PDB entry 1XVE | X-ray diffraction, 2.40 A resolution | chains C and E of the 6 polymer chains in the assembly

Chain C:
Molecule: Methane monooxygenase component A beta chain
Organism: Methylococcus capsulatus
Notes: EC 1.14.13.25; fragment: beta subunit
UniProt: P18798 (MEMB_METCA); residues 1-389 here = UniProt positions 1-389
Sequence (389 residues; each row starts with the number of its first residue):
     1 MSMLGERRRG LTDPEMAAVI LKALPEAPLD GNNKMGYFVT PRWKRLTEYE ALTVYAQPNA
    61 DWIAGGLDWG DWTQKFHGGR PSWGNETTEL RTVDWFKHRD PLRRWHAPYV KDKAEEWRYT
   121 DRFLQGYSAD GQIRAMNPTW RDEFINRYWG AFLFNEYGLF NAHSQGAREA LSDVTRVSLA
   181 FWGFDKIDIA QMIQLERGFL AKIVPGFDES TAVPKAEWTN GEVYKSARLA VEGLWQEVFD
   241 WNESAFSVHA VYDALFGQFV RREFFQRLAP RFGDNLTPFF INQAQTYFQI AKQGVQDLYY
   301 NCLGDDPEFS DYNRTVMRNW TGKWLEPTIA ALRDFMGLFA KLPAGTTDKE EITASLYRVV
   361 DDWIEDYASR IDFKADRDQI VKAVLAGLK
Unresolved in the structure: 1
Ion coordination: Ca2+ near E222 (its only coordinating residue here)
Residues lining bound ligands:
  - 3-bromobut-3-en-1-ol (3BB), molecule 1: V39, T40, Y55, D94, F96, K97, R99
  - 3-bromobut-3-en-1-ol (3BB), molecule 2: L102, Q289, I290, Q293
  - 3-bromobut-3-en-1-ol (3BB), molecule 3: R122, Q125, G126

Chain E:
Molecule: Methane monooxygenase component A gamma chain
Organism: Methylococcus capsulatus
Notes: EC 1.14.13.25; fragment: gamma subunit
UniProt: P11987 (MEMG_METCA); residues 1-170 here correspond to UniProt positions 0-169 (UniProt number = residue number - 1)
Sequence (170 residues; each row starts with the number of its first residue):
     1 MAKLGIHSND TRDAWVNKIA QLNTLEKAAE MLKQFRMDHT TPFRNSYELD NDYLWIEAKL
    61 EEKVAVLKAR AFNEVDFRHK TAFGEDAKSV LDGTVAKMNA AKDKWEAEKI HIGFRQAYKP
   121 PIMPVNYFLD GERQLGTRLM ELRNLNYYDT PLEELRKQRG VRVVHLQSPH
Unresolved in the structure: 1-2, 169-170

Chain C / chain E interface:
Pairs across the interface - 60 pairs, chain C then chain E:
  D61(C) - H7(E)  salt bridge
  D61(C) - R12(E)  salt bridge
  D61(C) - W55(E)
  W62(C) - L54(E)
  W62(C) - W55(E)
  W62(C) - A58(E)
  L67(C) - H7(E)  hydrogen bond (backbone-side chain)
  D68(C) - H7(E)
  W69(C) - I6(E)  hydrophobic
  W69(C) - H7(E)
  G70(C) - L54(E)
  D71(C) - Y53(E)
  D71(C) - L54(E)
  H77(C) - H111(E)
  H77(C) - L139(E)
  H77(C) - M140(E)
  H77(C) - R143(E)  hydrogen bond
  G78(C) - H111(E)
  G78(C) - I112(E)
  G78(C) - R115(E)
  G78(C) - L139(E)
  G79(C) - R115(E)
  R80(C) - R115(E)
  R80(C) - E132(E)
  P81(C) - R115(E)
  N85(C) - A58(E)
  N85(C) - E61(E)
  E86(C) - R115(E)  salt bridge
  E86(C) - K119(E)
  E86(C) - P120(E)
  E86(C) - V125(E)
  E86(C) - F128(E)
  T87(C) - L129(E)
  T88(C) - V125(E)
  E89(C) - P124(E)
  E89(C) - V125(E)  hydrogen bond (side chain-backbone)
  R91(C) - A58(E)
  R91(C) - E61(E)  salt bridge
  V238(C) - N126(E)
  F239(C) - N126(E)  hydrogen bond (backbone-side chain)
  F239(C) - L129(E)
  F239(C) - D130(E)
  D240(C) - V125(E)
  D240(C) - N126(E)  hydrogen bond (backbone-side chain)
  E243(C) - N126(E)  hydrogen bond
  E308(C) - E62(E)
  F309(C) - E62(E)
  F309(C) - V66(E)  hydrophobic
  Y312(C) - A65(E)
  Y312(C) - V66(E)  hydrophobic
  Y312(C) - A69(E)  hydrophobic
  Y312(C) - F77(E)
  T315(C) - A69(E)
  V316(C) - F77(E)  hydrophobic
  R318(C) - E74(E)
  N319(C) - E74(E)  hydrogen bond (side chain-backbone)
  N319(C) - F77(E)
  N319(C) - R78(E)  hydrogen bond
  K323(C) - R78(E)
  K323(C) - N126(E)
Also at the interface, not in a pair above, chain C (32 interface residues in all): Q165, E237
Also at the interface, not in a pair above, chain E (34 interface residues in all): P121, R133, G136, N144

In short:
Chain C and chain E form an interface of 32 and 34 residues respectively, with 8 hydrogen bonds and 4 salt
bridges. Polar contacts include D61(C)-H7(E), D61(C)-R12(E) and E86(C)-R115(E). Bound to chain C: 3 copies of
3-bromobut-3-en-1-ol.
Chain C is Methane monooxygenase component A beta chain and chain E is Methane monooxygenase component A gamma
chain, both from Methylococcus capsulatus; the structure, soluble methane monooxygenase hydroxylase:
3-bromo-3-butenol soaked structure, was determined by X-ray diffraction (same publication as 1XU3, 1XU5, 1XVB,
1XVC, 1XVD, 1XVF and 1XVG).
